Entry 5VCJ (X-ray diffraction, 3.16 A resolution); this record covers chains A and B of the 4 polymer chains in the assembly.

Chain A:
Protein: Antigen-presenting glycoprotein CD1d1
Organism: Mus musculus
Notes: fragment: Ectodomain
UniProt: P11609 (CD1D1_MOUSE); residues 1-279 here correspond to UniProt positions 19-297 (UniProt number = residue number + 18)
Sequence (285 residues; each row starts with the number of its first residue):
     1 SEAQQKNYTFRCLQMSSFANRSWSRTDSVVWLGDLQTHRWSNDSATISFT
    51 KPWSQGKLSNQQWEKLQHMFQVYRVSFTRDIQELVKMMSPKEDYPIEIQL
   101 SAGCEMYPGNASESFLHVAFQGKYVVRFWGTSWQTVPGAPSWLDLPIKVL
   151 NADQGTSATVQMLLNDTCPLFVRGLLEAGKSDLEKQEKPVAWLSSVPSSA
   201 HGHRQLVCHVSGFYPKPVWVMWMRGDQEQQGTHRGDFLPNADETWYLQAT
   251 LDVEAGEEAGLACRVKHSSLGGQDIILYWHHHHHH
Disordered / not traced: 1-6, 197-202, 280-285
Disulfides: Cys208-Cys263
Glycans and other covalent adducts: N-acetylglucosamine (NAG) linked to Asn20, Asn42; glycan linked to Asn165
Differences from the reference sequence: engineered mutation His201 (Asp219 in P11609); expression tag (280-285)
Ligand contacts: N57 ((2S,3S,4R)-2-amino-3,4-dihydroxyoctadecyl alpha-D-galactopyranoside): Tyr73, Ser76, Phe77, Asp80, Ile81, Leu84, Val85, Ile98, Val118, Phe120, Trp133, Trp142, Leu143, Leu150, Asp153, Gly155, Thr156
Swiss-Prot annotation at these positions:
  - binding site (a D-galactosylceramide): Asp80, Asp153 to Thr156
  - glycosylation (N-linked (GlcNAc...) asparagine): Asn7, Asn20, Asn42, Asn110, Asn165

Chain B:
Protein: Beta-2-microglobulin
Organism: Mus musculus
UniProt: P01887 (B2MG_MOUSE); residues 1-99 here correspond to UniProt positions 21-119 (UniProt number = residue number + 20)
Sequence (99 residues; numbered 1 to 99; the number before each row is that of its first residue):
     1 IQKTPQIQVYSRHPPENGKPNILNCYVTQFHPPHIEIQMLKNGKKIPKVE
    51 MSDMSFSKDWSFYILAHTEFTPTETDTYACRVKHASMAEPKTVYWDRDM
Disordered / not traced: 1
Disulfides: Cys25-Cys80

How chain A and chain B interact:
Pairs across the interface (61):
  Arg11(A) with Lys58(B)
  Leu13(A) with Ser55(B); Phe56(B)
  Gln14(A) with Phe56(B)
  Met15(A) with Met54(B); Phe56(B), hydrophobic; Phe62(B), hydrophobic
  Ser17(A) with Pro33(B)
  Val29(A) with Asp53(B); Met54(B); Ser55(B)
  Trp31(A) with Ser55(B), hydrogen bond; Tyr63(B)
  Gln36(A) with Asp53(B), hydrogen bond
  Arg39(A) with Asp53(B), salt bridge
  Glu97(A) with His31(B); Pro33(B)
  Gln99(A) with His31(B); Phe56(B); Trp60(B), hydrogen bond (side chain-backbone); Phe62(B)
  Leu100(A) with Phe56(B)
  Ser101(A) with Trp60(B)
  His117(A) with Trp60(B)
  Ala119(A) with Trp60(B), hydrophobic
  Gln121(A) with His31(B)
  Gly122(A) with His31(B); Trp60(B)
  Tyr124(A) with Trp60(B)
  Val190(A) with Pro14(B), hydrophobic
  Trp192(A) with Ser11(B); His13(B); Pro14(B), hydrophobic; Pro15(B); Asp98(B), hydrogen bond (side chain-backbone); Met99(B)
  Ser194(A) with Asp98(B)
  Ser195(A) with Asp98(B)
  Val196(A) with Asp96(B); Asp98(B)
  His209(A) with Asp98(B), hydrogen bond (side chain-backbone); Met99(B)
  Ser211(A) with Arg12(B), hydrogen bond (side chain-backbone)
  Gly212(A) with Arg12(B)
  Leu238(A) with Gln8(B); Tyr10(B)
  Pro239(A) with Tyr10(B), hydrogen bond (backbone-side chain); Tyr26(B); Leu65(B)
  Asn240(A) with Tyr10(B); Arg12(B); Asn24(B), hydrogen bond; Leu65(B)
  Ala241(A) with Leu65(B); His67(B)
  Asp242(A) with Arg12(B), salt bridge
  Thr244(A) with Arg12(B)
  Tyr246(A) with Tyr10(B); Ser11(B); Met99(B), hydrogen bond (side chain-backbone)
  Gln248(A) with Met99(B)
Other interface residues (no listed pair), chain A (35 interface residues in all): Val118

Overview:
35 residues of chain A face 24 of chain B across their interface, with 9 hydrogen bonds and 2 salt bridges.
Polar pairs include Arg39(A)-Asp53(B), Asp242(A)-Arg12(B) and Trp31(A)-Ser55(B). Bound to chain A: compound
N57. Covalently linked N-acetylglucosamine: at Asn20(A) and Asn42(A).
Here chain A is Antigen-presenting glycoprotein CD1d1 and chain B is Beta-2-microglobulin, both from Mus
musculus. Entry 5VCJ (Structure of alpha-galactosylphytosphingosine bound by CD1d and in complex with the
Va14Vb8.2 TCR) was determined by X-ray diffraction.
